8CWW - chains C and I of the 11 polymer chains in the assembly; structure by electron microscopy, 2.74 A resolution.

== Chain C ==
Name: Histone H2A
Source organism: Xenopus laevis
Chain sequence (129 residues; row label = number of the first residue in the row):
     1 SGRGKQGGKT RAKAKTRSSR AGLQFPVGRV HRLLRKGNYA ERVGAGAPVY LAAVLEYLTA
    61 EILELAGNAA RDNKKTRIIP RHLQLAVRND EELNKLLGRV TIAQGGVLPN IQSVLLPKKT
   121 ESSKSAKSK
Disordered / not traced: 1-9, 119-129

== Chain I ==
Molecule: Widom 601 DNA
Sequence (146 nucleotides; numbered -73 to 72; the number before each row is that of its first residue; numbers below 1 keep their minus sign (DA-73 is residue -73)):
   -73 ACAGGATGTA TATATCTGAC ACGTGCCTGG AGACTAGGGA GTAATCCCCT TGGCGGTTAA
   -13 AACGCGGGGG ACAGCGCGTA CGTGCGTTTA AGCGGTGCTA GAGCTGTCTA CGACCAATTG
    47 AGCGGCCTCG GCACCGGGAT TCTCCA

== Interface between chain C and chain I ==
Contacting residue pairs - 11 pairs, chain C then chain I:
  Arg11(C) - DA-43(I)  hydrogen bond to the base
  Arg11(C) - DG-42(I)  hydrogen bond to the sugar
  Lys13(C) - DG-42(I)  sugar contact
  Ala14(C) - DG-42(I)  phosphate contact
  Lys15(C) - DA-43(I)  sugar contact
  Lys15(C) - DG-42(I)  hydrogen bond to the phosphate
  Arg17(C) - DA-43(I)  salt bridge to the phosphate
  Arg20(C) - DG-42(I)  salt bridge to the phosphate
  Arg32(C) - DG-44(I)  salt bridge to the phosphate
  Arg42(C) - DG-35(I)  sugar contact
  Arg77(C) - DC-54(I)  sugar contact
Other interface residues (no listed pair), chain C (14 interface residues in all): Thr10, Ala12, Thr16, Gly28, Arg29
Other interface residues (no listed pair), chain I (6 interface residues in all): DA-41

== Overview ==
14 residues of chain C and 6 residues of chain I are in contact; the contacts include 3 hydrogen bonds and 3
salt bridges. Among the polar pairs are Arg11(C)-DA-43(I), Arg11(C)-DG-42(I) and Lys15(C)-DG-42(I).
Here chain C is Histone H2A (Xenopus laevis) and chain I is Widom 601 DNA. Entry 8CWW (Structure of S.
cerevisiae Hop1 CBR bound to a nucleosome) was determined by electron microscopy (same publication as 8CZE).
